2X53 - chains U and Z of the 27 polymer chains in the assembly; structure by X-ray diffraction, 3.90 A resolution.

[Chain U]
Name: ORF15
From: Lactococcus phage P2
Amino-acid sequence (298 residues; each row starts with the number of its first residue):
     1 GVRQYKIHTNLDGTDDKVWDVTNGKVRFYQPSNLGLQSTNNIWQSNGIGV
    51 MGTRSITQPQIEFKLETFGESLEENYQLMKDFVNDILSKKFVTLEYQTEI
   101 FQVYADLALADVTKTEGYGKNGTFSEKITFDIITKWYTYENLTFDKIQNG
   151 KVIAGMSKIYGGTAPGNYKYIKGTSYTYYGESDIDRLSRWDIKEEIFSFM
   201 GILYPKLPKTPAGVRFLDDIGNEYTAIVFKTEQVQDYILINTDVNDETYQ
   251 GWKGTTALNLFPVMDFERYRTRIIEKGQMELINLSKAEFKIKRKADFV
Metal / ion sites: Sr2+: Asn10, Asp246

[Chain Z]
Name: ORF16
From: Lactococcus phage P2
Amino-acid sequence (375 residues; each row starts with the number of its first residue):
     1 MLEANVYDNFNPNYYNISDFSMPNGKKEKRGLPIPKARCQVINYELWETG
    51 YLYTSSATLTVSVEVGDIVQILFPEVVPIEEALGKKKKLNLDMVYLVTDV
   101 DESNKATLKNYFWAMIESLDVPNAITKTTNFAIIDYLIDPNKNNLMSYGY
   151 FFNSSIFAGKATINRKAETSSAHDVAKRIFSKVQFQPTTTIQHAPSETDP
   201 RNLLFINFASRNWNRKRITTRVDIKQSVTMDTETIVDRSAYNFAVVFVKN
   251 KATDDYTDPPKMYIAKNNGDVIDYSTYHGDGTDLPDVRTAKTLFYDRDDH
   301 GNPPELSTIKVEISPSTIVTRLIFNQNELLPLYVNDLVDIWYEGKLYSGY
   351 IADRVKTEFNDRLIFVESGDKPNVI
Unresolved in the structure: 373-375

[Chain U / chain Z interface]
Residue-residue contacts (30; chain U residue first):
  Val50(U) - Lys225(Z)
  Thr53(U) - Phe359(Z)
  Thr53(U) - Asn360(Z)
  Ser55(U) - Phe359(Z)
  Tyr224(U) - Pro74(Z)
  Val244(U) - Met1(Z)  hydrophobic
  Phe261(U) - Pro35(Z)
  Phe261(U) - Ala37(Z)
  Phe261(U) - Arg38(Z)
  Phe266(U) - Asn5(Z)
  Phe266(U) - Pro35(Z)
  Phe266(U) - Arg38(Z)  hydrogen bond (backbone-side chain)
  Phe266(U) - Leu72(Z)
  Glu267(U) - Asn5(Z)
  Glu267(U) - Tyr7(Z)
  Glu267(U) - Gln70(Z)  hydrogen bond
  Glu267(U) - Ile191(Z)
  Tyr269(U) - Arg38(Z)  hydrogen bond (backbone-side chain)
  Tyr269(U) - Leu72(Z)
  Arg270(U) - Glu3(Z)
  Arg270(U) - Leu72(Z)
  Arg270(U) - Phe73(Z)
  Arg270(U) - Pro74(Z)
  Arg270(U) - Asn90(Z)
  Arg270(U) - Leu91(Z)  hydrogen bond (side chain-backbone)
  Arg270(U) - Asp92(Z)  salt bridge
  Thr271(U) - Glu3(Z)
  Thr271(U) - Pro74(Z)
  Arg272(U) - Glu3(Z)  salt bridge
  Arg272(U) - Gln40(Z)  hydrogen bond
Other interface residues (no listed pair), chain U (13 interface residues in all): Trp43
Other interface residues (no listed pair), chain Z (24 interface residues in all): Ile34, Lys36, Asn202, Ile224, Ser227

[Summary]
13 residues of chain U and 24 residues of chain Z are in contact; the contacts include 5 hydrogen bonds and 2
salt bridges. Among the polar pairs are Arg270(U)-Asp92(Z), Arg272(U)-Glu3(Z) and Phe266(U)-Arg38(Z). Asn10(U)
and Asp246(U) form the Sr2+ site.
Chain U is ORF15 and chain Z is ORF16, both from Lactococcus phage P2; the structure, Structure of the phage
p2 baseplate in its activated conformation with Sr, was determined by X-ray diffraction together with 4V5I and
2WZP from the same study.
